PDB entry 5M01 | X-ray diffraction, 1.95 A resolution | chains A and P of the 5 polymer chains in the assembly

[Chain A]
Protein: H-2 class I histocompatibility antigen, D-B alpha chain
From: Mus musculus
UniProtKB: P01899 (HA11_MOUSE); residues 1-276 here correspond to UniProt positions 25-300 (UniProt number = residue number + 24)
Sequence (276 residues; row label = number of the first residue in the row):
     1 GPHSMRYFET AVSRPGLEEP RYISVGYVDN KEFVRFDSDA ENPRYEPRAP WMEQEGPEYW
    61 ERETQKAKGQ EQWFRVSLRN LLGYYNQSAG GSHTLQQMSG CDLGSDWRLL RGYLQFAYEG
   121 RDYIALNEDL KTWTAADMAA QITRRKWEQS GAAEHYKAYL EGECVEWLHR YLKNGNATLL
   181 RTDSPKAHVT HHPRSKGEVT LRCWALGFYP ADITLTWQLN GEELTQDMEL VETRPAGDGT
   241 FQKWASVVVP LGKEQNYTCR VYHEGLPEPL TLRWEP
Disulfides: C101-C164, C203-C259

[Chain P]
Protein: Lcmv-derived GP33 altered peptide ligand pa
Sequence (9 residues; row label = number of the first residue in the row):
     1 KAPANFATM

[Chain A / chain P interface]
Pairs across the interface (49; chain A residue first):
  M5(A) - K1(P)
  Y7(A) - K1(P)  hydrogen bond (side chain-backbone)
  Y7(A) - A2(P)  hydrogen bond (side chain-backbone)
  Y7(A) - P3(P)
  E9(A) - P3(P)
  Y45(A) - A2(P)
  Y59(A) - K1(P)
  E63(A) - K1(P)
  E63(A) - A2(P)  hydrogen bond (side chain-backbone)
  K66(A) - K1(P)
  K66(A) - A2(P)  hydrogen bond (side chain-backbone)
  K66(A) - P3(P)
  Q70(A) - P3(P)
  Q70(A) - A4(P)
  Q70(A) - N5(P)  hydrogen bond (side chain-backbone)
  W73(A) - N5(P)
  W73(A) - F6(P)  hydrogen bond (side chain-backbone)
  W73(A) - A7(P)  hydrogen bond (side chain-backbone)
  W73(A) - T8(P)
  W73(A) - M9(P)  hydrophobic
  V76(A) - T8(P)
  S77(A) - T8(P)
  S77(A) - M9(P)  hydrogen bond (side chain-backbone)
  N80(A) - T8(P)
  N80(A) - M9(P)  hydrogen bond (side chain-backbone)
  L81(A) - M9(P)  hydrophobic
  Y84(A) - M9(P)  hydrogen bond (side chain-backbone)
  L95(A) - M9(P)  hydrophobic
  Q97(A) - N5(P)  hydrogen bond
  S99(A) - P3(P)
  F116(A) - M9(P)  hydrophobic
  Y123(A) - M9(P)  hydrophobic
  T143(A) - M9(P)  hydrogen bond (side chain-backbone)
  K146(A) - T8(P)  hydrogen bond
  K146(A) - M9(P)  hydrogen bond (side chain-backbone)
  W147(A) - A7(P)  hydrogen bond (side chain-backbone)
  W147(A) - T8(P)  hydrogen bond (side chain-backbone)
  W147(A) - M9(P)  hydrophobic
  S150(A) - F6(P)
  S150(A) - A7(P)
  A152(A) - F6(P)  hydrophobic
  H155(A) - F6(P)
  Y156(A) - N5(P)
  Y156(A) - F6(P)  hydrogen bond (side chain-backbone)
  Y159(A) - K1(P)  hydrogen bond (side chain-backbone)
  Y159(A) - A2(P)
  Y159(A) - P3(P)
  W167(A) - K1(P)
  Y171(A) - K1(P)  hydrogen bond (side chain-backbone)
Other interface residues (no listed pair), chain A (32 interface residues in all): F74, I124, E163

[Overview]
The interface between chain A and chain P involves 32 residues on one side and 9 on the other, with 19
hydrogen bonds. Among the polar pairs are Y7(A)-K1(P), Y7(A)-A2(P) and E63(A)-A2(P).
Chain A is H-2 class I histocompatibility antigen, D-B alpha chain (Mus musculus) and chain P is Lcmv-derived
GP33 altered peptide ligand pa; the structure, Crystal structure of murine P14 TCR/ H-2Db complex with PA,
modified gp33 peptide from LCMV, was determined by X-ray diffraction.
